4QS9 - chain A; structure by X-ray diffraction, 2.10 A resolution.

Chain A:
Protein: Hexokinase-1
Organism: Arabidopsis thaliana
Notes: EC 2.7.1.1
UniProtKB: Q42525 (HXK1_ARATH); residue numbers follow UniProt; this construct covers 30-496
Amino-acid sequence (474 residues; row label = number of the first residue in the row):
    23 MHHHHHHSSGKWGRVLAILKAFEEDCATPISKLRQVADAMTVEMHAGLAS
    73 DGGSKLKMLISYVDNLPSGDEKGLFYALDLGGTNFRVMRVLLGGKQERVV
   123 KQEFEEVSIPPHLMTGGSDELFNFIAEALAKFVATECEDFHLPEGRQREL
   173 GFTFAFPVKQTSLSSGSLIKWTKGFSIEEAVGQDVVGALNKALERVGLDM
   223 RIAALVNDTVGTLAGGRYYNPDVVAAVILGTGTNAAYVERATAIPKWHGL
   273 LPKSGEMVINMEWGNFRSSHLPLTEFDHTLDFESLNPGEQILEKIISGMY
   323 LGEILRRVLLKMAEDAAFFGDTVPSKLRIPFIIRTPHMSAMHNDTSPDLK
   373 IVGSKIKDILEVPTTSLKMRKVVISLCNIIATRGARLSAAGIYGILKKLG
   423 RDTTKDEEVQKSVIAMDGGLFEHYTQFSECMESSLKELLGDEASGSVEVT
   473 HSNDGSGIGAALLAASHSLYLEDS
Disordered / not traced: 23-33, 425-431, 475-478, 495-496
Construct notes: expression tag (23-29); engineered mutation Ala-177 (Ser in Q42525)
UniProt features mapped onto this chain:
  - binding site (ADP): Gly-104, Thr-105, Asn-106, Thr-253, Gly-441
  - binding site (D-glucose): Thr-194, Lys-195, Asn-229, Asp-230, Asn-256, Glu-284, Glu-315
  - mutagenesis: Gly-104 (G104A: Abolishes glucose phosphorylation activity), Gly-416 (G416A: In gin2-2; insensitive to glucose)
Residues lining bound ligands: beta-D-glucopyranose (BGC): Ala-177, Phe-178, Pro-179, Thr-194, Lys-195, Asn-229, Asp-230, Thr-231, Ile-250, Gly-254, Thr-255, Asn-256, Glu-284, Gln-312, Glu-315

In short:
Ligands of chain A: beta-D-glucopyranose. Curated annotation (UniProt) lists 5 ADP-binding residues, 7
D-glucose-binding residues and 2 mutagenesis sites.
Chain A is Hexokinase-1 (Arabidopsis thaliana); the structure, Arabidopsis Hexokinase 1 (AtHXK1) mutant S177A
structure in glucose-bound form, was determined by X-ray diffraction, deposited together with 4QS7 and 4QS8.
